PDB entry 8EZ3 | electron microscopy, 2.50 A resolution | chains H and A of the 3 polymer chains in the assembly

== Chain H ==
Molecule: Heavy chain of influenza virus neuraminidase antibody 3A10
From: Homo sapiens
Notes: antibody fragment or engineered binder
Chain sequence (123 residues; each row starts with the number of its first residue; a row labelled like 35A-35B holds insertion residues (35A, then the next letters in order)):
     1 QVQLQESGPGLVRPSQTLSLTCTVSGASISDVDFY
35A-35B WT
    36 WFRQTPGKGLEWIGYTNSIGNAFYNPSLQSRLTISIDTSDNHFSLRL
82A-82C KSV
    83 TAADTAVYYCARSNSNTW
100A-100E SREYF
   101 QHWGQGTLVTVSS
Cystine bridges: Cys-22/Cys-92
From the paper describing this entry:
  - mutagenesis - N56S/A57T/F58Y: decreased binding to Neuraminidase (chain A)

== Chain A ==
Molecule: Neuraminidase
From: Influenza A virus (A/Moscow/10/1999(H3N2))
Notes: EC 3.2.1.18
UniProtKB: Q8AZ87 (Q8AZ87_9INFA); residue numbers follow UniProt; this construct covers 82-469
Chain sequence (388 residues; each row starts with the number of its first residue):
    82 AEYRNWSKPQCNITGFAPFSKDNSIRLSAGGDIWVTREPYVSCDPDKCYQ
   132 FALGQGTTLNNGHSNDTVHDRTPYRTLLMNELGVPFHLGTKQVCIAWSSS
   182 SCHDGKAWLHVCVTGDDENATASFIYNGRLVDSIGSWSKKILRTQESECV
   232 CINGTCTVVMTDGSASGKADTKILFIEEGKIVHTSPLSGSAQHVEECSCY
   282 PRYPGVRCVCRDNWKGSNRPIVDINVKDYSIVSSYVCSGLVGDTPRKNDS
   332 SSSSHCLDPNNEEGGHGVKGWAFDDGNDVWMGRTISEKLRSGYETFKVIE
   382 GWSKPNSKLQINRQVIVDRGNRSGYSGIFSVEGKSCINRCFYVELIRGRK
   432 QETEVLWTSNSIVVFCGTSGTYGTGSWPDGADINLMPI
Cystine bridges: Cys-92/Cys-417, Cys-124/Cys-129, Cys-175/Cys-193, Cys-183/Cys-230, Cys-232/Cys-237, Cys-278/Cys-291, Cys-280/Cys-289, Cys-318/Cys-337, Cys-421/Cys-447
Covalent attachments: N-acetylglucosamine (NAG) linked to Asn-146, Asn-200, Asn-234, Asn-329

== Chain H / chain A interface ==
Residue-residue contacts (37):
  Val-32(H) with Ser-88(A); Tyr-284(A), hydrophobic
  Asp-33(H) with Tyr-284(A)
  Tyr-35(H) with Pro-285(A)
  Asn-52(H) with Tyr-284(A), hydrogen bond (side chain-backbone); Pro-285(A)
  Ile-54(H) with Ser-88(A); Lys-89(A); Pro-90(A)
  Asn-56(H) with Arg-283(A); Tyr-284(A), hydrogen bond (side chain-backbone)
  Ala-57(H) with Arg-283(A), hydrogen bond (backbone-side chain)
  Phe-58(H) with Arg-283(A); Arg-288(A); Asp-304(A)
  Tyr-59(H) with Asn-358(A)
  Gln-64(H) with Trp-383(A); Ser-384(A)
  Ser-65(H) with Ser-384(A); Pro-386(A)
  Leu-67(H) with Asn-358(A)
  Thr-68(H) with Asn-358(A), hydrogen bond
  Asn-98(H) with Tyr-284(A); Pro-285(A); Asn-306(A), hydrogen bond (backbone-side chain); Lys-308(A)
  Thr-99(H) with Asn-306(A); Lys-308(A); Asp-309(A)
  Trp-100(H) with Asp-304(A); Ile-305(A); Asn-306(A); Asp-309(A), hydrogen bond (backbone-side chain); Ser-311(A)
  Ser-100A(H) with Asp-309(A), hydrogen bond (backbone-side chain); Ser-311(A)
  Arg-100B(H) with Asp-309(A)
Interface residues without a listed pair, chain A (22 interface residues in all): Gln-91, Gly-286, Val-313, Cys-318, Lys-385
From the paper, about this interface:
  - epitope / paratope residues, chain H: Asn-52(H), Asn-56(H), Ala-57(H), Phe-58(H)
  - epitope / paratope residues, chain A: Arg-283(A), Pro-285(A), Asp-309(A), Ser-311(A), Val-313(A), Ser-384(A)

== In short ==
18 residues of chain H face 22 of chain A across their interface, with 7 hydrogen bonds. Polar contacts
include Asn-52(H)/Tyr-284(A), Asn-56(H)/Tyr-284(A) and Ala-57(H)/Arg-283(A). Covalently linked
N-acetylglucosamine: at Asn-146(A), Asn-200(A), Asn-234(A) and Asn-329(A). The paper reports that
N56S/A57T/F58Y of chain H reduce binding to Neuraminidase (chain A); epitope/paratope residues Asn-52(H),
Asn-56(H) and Arg-283(A) among others.
Here chain H is Heavy chain of influenza virus neuraminidase antibody 3A10 (Homo sapiens) and chain A is
Neuraminidase (Influenza A virus (A/Moscow/10/1999(H3N2))). Entry 8EZ3 (Structure of 3A10 Fab in complex with
A/Moscow/10/1999 (H3N2) influenza virus neuraminidase) was determined by electron microscopy (same publication
as 8EZ7 and 8EZ8).
